PDB entry 7UW9 | electron microscopy, 4.20 A resolution (low resolution: residue-level contacts below are approximate; hydrogen-bond / salt-bridge calls are withheld) | chains m and n of the 31 polymer chains in the assembly

[Chain m (and n)]
Molecule: V-type proton ATPase subunit c
Source organism: Citrus limon
Notes: chain n of this document is another copy of the same molecule, construct and numbering; everything in this record applies to it too
UniProt: P0DH92 (VATL1_ARATH); residues 1-164 here = UniProt positions 1-164
Amino-acid sequence (164 residues; row label = number of the first residue in the row):
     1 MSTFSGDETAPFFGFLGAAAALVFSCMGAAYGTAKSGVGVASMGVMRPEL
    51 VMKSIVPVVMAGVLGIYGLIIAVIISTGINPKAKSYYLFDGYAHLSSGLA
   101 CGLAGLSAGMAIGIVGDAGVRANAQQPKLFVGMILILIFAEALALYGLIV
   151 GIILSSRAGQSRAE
Not modelled in the structure: 1-7, 163-164

[How chain m and chain n interact]
Pairs across the interface - 26 pairs, chain m then chain n:
  Glu-8(m) / Phe-89(n)
  Pro-11(m) / Phe-89(n)
  Phe-12(m) / Phe-89(n)
  Phe-12(m) / Tyr-92(n)
  Phe-15(m) / Ala-93(n)
  Phe-15(m) / Ser-96(n)
  Leu-16(m) / Ser-96(n)
  Ala-19(m) / Ser-96(n)
  Ala-19(m) / Ala-100(n)
  Leu-22(m) / Ala-100(n)
  Val-23(m) / Leu-103(n)
  Cys-26(m) / Ala-104(n)
  Cys-26(m) / Ser-107(n)
  Met-27(m) / Ser-107(n)
  Ala-30(m) / Ser-107(n)
  Ala-30(m) / Ala-111(n)
  Thr-33(m) / Ala-111(n)
  Ala-34(m) / Ala-111(n)
  Ala-34(m) / Ile-114(n)
  Gly-37(m) / Val-115(n)
  Ala-41(m) / Ala-118(n)
  Ala-41(m) / Gly-119(n)
  Asn-80(m) / Arg-162(n)
  Pro-81(m) / Ser-161(n)
  Pro-81(m) / Arg-162(n)
  Lys-82(m) / Arg-162(n)
Also at the interface, not in a pair above, chain m (19 interface residues in all): Val-38
Also at the interface, not in a pair above, chain n (17 interface residues in all): Ala-108, Ala-122

[In short]
19 residues of chain m and 17 residues of chain n are in contact.
Chain m and chain n are both V-type proton ATPase subunit c (Citrus limon); the structure, Citrus V-ATPase
State 1, H in contact with subunit a, was determined by electron microscopy, deposited together with 7UWA,
7UWB, 7UWC and 7UWD.
